PDB entry 6CRP | electron microscopy, 3.24 A resolution | chains A and B of the 4 polymer chains in the assembly

# Chain A
Molecule: viral protein 1
Organism: Enterovirus D68
UniProtKB: A0A097BW12 (A0A097BW12_9ENTO); residues 1-297 here correspond to UniProt positions 565-861 (UniProt number = residue number + 564)
Chain sequence (297 residues; numbered 1 to 297; the number before each row is that of its first residue):
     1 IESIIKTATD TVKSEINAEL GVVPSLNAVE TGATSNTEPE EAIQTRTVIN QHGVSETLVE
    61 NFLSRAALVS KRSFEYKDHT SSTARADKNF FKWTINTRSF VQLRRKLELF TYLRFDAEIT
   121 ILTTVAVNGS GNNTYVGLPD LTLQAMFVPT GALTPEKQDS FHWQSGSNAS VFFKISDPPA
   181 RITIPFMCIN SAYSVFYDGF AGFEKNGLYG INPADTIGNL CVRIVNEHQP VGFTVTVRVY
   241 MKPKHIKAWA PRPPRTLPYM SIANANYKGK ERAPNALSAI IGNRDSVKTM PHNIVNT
Unresolved in the structure: 1-50, 129-132, 297

# Chain B
Molecule: viral protein 3
Organism: enterovirus D68
UniProtKB: A0A097BW12 (A0A097BW12_9ENTO); residues 1-247 here correspond to UniProt positions 318-564 (UniProt number = residue number + 317)
Chain sequence (247 residues; numbered 1 to 247; the number before each row is that of its first residue):
     1 GVPTYLLPGS GQFLTTDDHS SAPALPCFNP TPEMHIPGQV RNMLEVVQVE SMMEINNTES
    61 AVGMERLKVD ISALTDVDQL LFNIPLDIQL DGPLRNTLVG NISRYYTHWS GSLEMTFMFC
   121 GSFMAAGKLI LCYTPPGGSC PTTRETAMLG THIVWDFGLQ SSVTLIIPWI SGSHYRMFNN
   181 DAKSTNANVG YVTCFMQTNL IVPSESSDTC SLIGFIAAKD DFSLRLMRDS PDIGQLDHLH
   241 AAEAAYQ

# How chain A and chain B interact
Pairs across the interface (180; chain A residue first):
  H52(A) - S110(B)  hydrogen bond
  H52(A) - H174(B)
  H52(A) - Y175(B)
  G53(A) - S223(B)
  V54(A) - N42(B)
  V54(A) - L44(B)  hydrophobic
  E56(A) - Y106(B)  hydrogen bond (backbone-side chain)
  E56(A) - R225(B)
  E56(A) - L226(B)  hydrogen bond (side chain-backbone)
  E56(A) - M227(B)  hydrogen bond (side chain-backbone)
  T57(A) - N42(B)  hydrogen bond
  T57(A) - M43(B)  hydrogen bond (backbone-backbone)
  T57(A) - L44(B)
  T57(A) - Y106(B)
  T57(A) - L224(B)
  L58(A) - R41(B)
  L58(A) - N42(B)
  V59(A) - V40(B)
  V59(A) - R41(B)
  V59(A) - N42(B)
  V59(A) - M43(B)  hydrophobic
  F62(A) - M43(B)  hydrophobic
  F62(A) - Y105(B)  hydrophobic
  F62(A) - Y106(B)
  F62(A) - M227(B)
  R65(A) - T16(B)
  R65(A) - M227(B)  hydrogen bond
  A66(A) - F13(B)  hydrophobic
  A66(A) - T15(B)  hydrogen bond (backbone-backbone)
  S70(A) - Y246(B)  hydrogen bond
  K71(A) - Y246(B)  hydrogen bond (backbone-side chain)
  R72(A) - Y246(B)
  R85(A) - E243(B)
  R85(A) - Q247(B)  hydrogen bond (backbone-side chain)
  K92(A) - A245(B)
  K92(A) - Y246(B)
  K92(A) - Q247(B)  hydrogen bond (side chain-backbone)
  W93(A) - A245(B)
  W93(A) - Y246(B)
  T94(A) - A245(B)  hydrogen bond (backbone-backbone)
  N96(A) - A245(B)
  R98(A) - L239(B)
  S99(A) - Q235(B)
  F100(A) - Q235(B)
  V101(A) - I233(B)
  V101(A) - G234(B)
  V101(A) - Q235(B)
  V101(A) - L239(B)  hydrophobic
  Q102(A) - Y105(B)
  Q102(A) - D229(B)
  Q102(A) - S230(B)  hydrogen bond (side chain-backbone)
  Q102(A) - I233(B)
  R104(A) - L239(B)
  R105(A) - N101(B)  hydrogen bond
  R105(A) - Y105(B)  hydrogen bond
  R105(A) - S230(B)  hydrogen bond
  R105(A) - D232(B)  salt bridge
  R105(A) - I233(B)
  K106(A) - Y105(B)
  K106(A) - M227(B)
  L109(A) - M43(B)  hydrophobic
  L109(A) - I102(B)  hydrophobic
  F110(A) - V40(B)  hydrophobic
  F110(A) - M43(B)  hydrophobic
  R114(A) - T31(B)  hydrogen bond (side chain-backbone)
  R114(A) - E33(B)  salt bridge
  E118(A) - H19(B)
  E118(A) - S21(B)  hydrogen bond
  T120(A) - F13(B)
  A169(A) - A24(B)
  P178(A) - G11(B)
  P179(A) - F13(B)  hydrophobic
  R181(A) - F13(B)
  R181(A) - L14(B)
  R181(A) - D17(B)  salt bridge
  R181(A) - H19(B)
  R181(A) - S21(B)
  R181(A) - A22(B)
  I182(A) - A22(B)
  T183(A) - S21(B)  hydrogen bond
  T183(A) - A22(B)  hydrogen bond (backbone-backbone)
  T183(A) - P23(B)
  T183(A) - A24(B)  hydrogen bond (backbone-backbone)
  P185(A) - F28(B)  hydrophobic
  F186(A) - F28(B)
  F186(A) - T31(B)
  M187(A) - L25(B)  hydrophobic
  M187(A) - F28(B)  hydrophobic
  C188(A) - T31(B)  hydrogen bond (backbone-side chain)
  I189(A) - T31(B)
  N190(A) - T31(B)
  S191(A) - T31(B)
  S191(A) - P32(B)  hydrogen bond (side chain-backbone)
  S191(A) - M34(B)  hydrogen bond (side chain-backbone)
  A192(A) - I36(B)  hydrophobic
  Y240(A) - F13(B)  hydrophobic
  K242(A) - T15(B)
  K242(A) - D17(B)  salt bridge
  K242(A) - D18(B)
  K244(A) - S21(B)
  K247(A) - E33(B)
  K247(A) - Q39(B)
  A248(A) - Q39(B)
  A248(A) - V40(B)  hydrogen bond (backbone-backbone)
  W249(A) - I36(B)  hydrogen bond (side chain-backbone)
  W249(A) - P37(B)
  W249(A) - G38(B)
  W249(A) - Q39(B)
  A250(A) - G38(B)  hydrogen bond (backbone-backbone)
  P251(A) - V40(B)
  P251(A) - V46(B)  hydrophobic
  P254(A) - N101(B)
  T256(A) - N96(B)
  T256(A) - D232(B)
  L257(A) - I233(B)
  P258(A) - I233(B)  hydrophobic
  Y259(A) - I233(B)  hydrophobic
  Y259(A) - L239(B)
  M260(A) - L239(B)
  M260(A) - H240(B)  hydrogen bond (backbone-backbone)
  S261(A) - H240(B)  hydrogen bond (side chain-backbone)
  S261(A) - A241(B)
  I262(A) - L239(B)  hydrophobic
  I262(A) - H240(B)  hydrogen bond (backbone-backbone)
  I262(A) - A241(B)
  I262(A) - A242(B)  hydrophobic
  N275(A) - R95(B)  hydrogen bond
  N275(A) - D232(B)  hydrogen bond (side chain-backbone)
  S278(A) - V62(B)
  S278(A) - G63(B)  hydrogen bond (backbone-backbone)
  S278(A) - R66(B)
  A279(A) - R66(B)
  I280(A) - R95(B)  hydrogen bond (backbone-side chain)
  I280(A) - N96(B)
  I281(A) - E54(B)
  I281(A) - N57(B)
  I281(A) - R66(B)  hydrogen bond (backbone-side chain)
  I281(A) - G92(B)
  I281(A) - P93(B)
  I281(A) - R95(B)
  I281(A) - N96(B)
  G282(A) - N57(B)
  G282(A) - D91(B)
  N283(A) - N57(B)
  N283(A) - T58(B)
  N283(A) - E59(B)
  N283(A) - R66(B)  hydrogen bond
  R284(A) - I55(B)  hydrogen bond (side chain-backbone)
  R284(A) - N57(B)  hydrogen bond (backbone-backbone)
  R284(A) - T58(B)
  R284(A) - N83(B)  hydrogen bond (side chain-backbone)
  R284(A) - P85(B)
  S286(A) - T58(B)
  V287(A) - I55(B)
  V287(A) - N56(B)
  V287(A) - T58(B)
  V287(A) - L81(B)
  V287(A) - F82(B)
  V287(A) - N83(B)  hydrogen bond (backbone-backbone)
  K288(A) - L80(B)  hydrogen bond (side chain-backbone)
  K288(A) - N83(B)  hydrogen bond (backbone-side chain)
  T289(A) - N83(B)  hydrogen bond (backbone-side chain)
  M290(A) - N83(B)
  M290(A) - I84(B)
  M290(A) - P85(B)  hydrophobic
  M290(A) - C140(B)  hydrophobic
  M290(A) - Y191(B)  hydrophobic
  P291(A) - P85(B)
  H292(A) - A182(B)
  H292(A) - Y191(B)  hydrogen bond (backbone-side chain)
  N293(A) - S139(B)
  N293(A) - C140(B)  hydrogen bond (side chain-backbone)
  N293(A) - K183(B)  hydrogen bond (backbone-side chain)
  N293(A) - Y191(B)
  I294(A) - G137(B)
  I294(A) - G138(B)
  I294(A) - S139(B)
  I294(A) - K183(B)
  I294(A) - N188(B)
  I294(A) - Y191(B)  hydrogen bond (backbone-side chain)
Also at the interface, not in a pair above, chain A (86 interface residues in all): N61, F91, Y112, F147, I184, P274, D285, N296
Also at the interface, not in a pair above, chain B (87 interface residues in all): P30, A61, L98, F222, H238

# Overview
The interface between chain A and chain B involves 86 residues on one side and 87 on the other, with 48
hydrogen bonds and 4 salt bridges. Polar contacts include R105(A)-D232(B), R114(A)-E33(B) and R181(A)-D17(B).
Here chain A is viral protein 1 (Enterovirus D68) and chain B is viral protein 3 (enterovirus D68). Entry 6CRP
(CryoEM structure of human enterovirus D68 abortive product 1 (pH 7.2 and 4 degrees Celsius)) was determined
by electron microscopy, deposited together with 6CRR, 6CRS, 6CRU, 6CS3, 6CS4, 6CS5 and 5 further entries.
